PDB entry 6W7N | electron microscopy, 3.40 A resolution | chains A and O of the 15 polymer chains in the assembly

Chain A:
Molecule: 16S rRNA
From: Escherichia coli (strain K12)
Sequence (1542 nucleotides; numbered 1 to 1542; the number before each row is that of its first residue):
     1 AAAUUGAAGA GUUUGAUCAU GGCUCAGAUU GAACGCUGGC GGCAGGCCUA ACACAUGCAA
    61 GUCGAACGGU AACAGGAAGA AGCUUGCUUC UUUGCUGACG AGUGGCGGAC GGGUGAGUAA
   121 UGUCUGGGAA ACUGCCUGAU GGAGGGGGAU AACUACUGGA AACGGUAGCU AAUACCGCAU
   181 AACGUCGCAA GACCAAAGAG GGGGACCUUC GGGCCUCUUG CCAUCGGAUG UGCCCAGAUG
   241 GGAUUAGCUA GUAGGUGGGG UAACGGCUCA CCUAGGCGAC GAUCCCUAGC UGGUCUGAGA
   301 GGAUGACCAG CCACACUGGA ACUGAGACAC GGUCCAGACU CCUACGGGAG GCAGCAGUGG
   361 GGAAUAUUGC ACAAUGGGCG CAAGCCUGAU GCAGCCAUGC CGCGUGUAUG AAGAAGGCCU
   421 UCGGGUUGUA AAGUACUUUC AGCGGGGAGG AAGGGAGUAA AGUUAAUACC UUUGCUCAUU
   481 GACGUUACCC GCAGAAGAAG CACCGGCUAA CUCCGUGCCA GCAGCCGCGG UAAUACGGAG
   541 GGUGCAAGCG UUAAUCGGAA UUACUGGGCG UAAAGCGCAC GCAGGCGGUU UGUUAAGUCA
   601 GAUGUGAAAU CCCCGGGCUC AACCUGGGAA CUGCAUCUGA UACUGGCAAG CUUGAGUCUC
   661 GUAGAGGGGG GUAGAAUUCC AGGUGUAGCG GUGAAAUGCG UAGAGAUCUG GAGGAAUACC
   721 GGUGGCGAAG GCGGCCCCCU GGACGAAGAC UGACGCUCAG GUGCGAAAGC GUGGGGAGCA
   781 AACAGGAUUA GAUACCCUGG UAGUCCACGC CGUAAACGAU GUCGACUUGG AGGUUGUGCC
   841 CUUGAGGCGU GGCUUCCGGA GCUAACGCGU UAAGUCGACC GCCUGGGGAG UACGGCCGCA
   901 AGGUUAAAAC UCAAAUGAAU UGACGGGGGC CCGCACAAGC GGUGGAGCAU GUGGUUUAAU
   961 UCGAUGCAAC GCGAAGAACC UUACCUGGUC UUGACAUCCA CGGAAGUUUU CAGAGAUGAG
  1021 AAUGUGCCUU CGGGAACCGU GAGACAGGUG CUGCAUGGCU GUCGUCAGCU CGUGUUGUGA
  1081 AAUGUUGGGU UAAGUCCCGC AACGAGCGCA ACCCUUAUCC UUUGUUGCCA GCGGUCCGGC
  1141 CGGGAACUCA AAGGAGACUG CCAGUGAUAA ACUGGAGGAA GGUGGGGAUG ACGUCAAGUC
  1201 AUCAUGGCCC UUACGACCAG GGCUACACAC GUGCUACAAU GGCGCAUACA AAGAGAAGCG
  1261 ACCUCGCGAG AGCAAGCGGA CCUCAUAAAG UGCGUCGUAG UCCGGAUUGG AGUCUGCAAC
  1321 UCGACUCCAU GAAGUCGGAA UCGCUAGUAA UCGUGGAUCA GAAUGCCACG GUGAAUACGU
  1381 UCCCGGGCCU UGUACACACC GCCCGUCACA CCAUGGGAGU GGGUUGCAAA AGAAGUAGGU
  1441 AGCUUAACCU UCGGGAGGGC GCUUACCACU UUGUGAUUCA UGACUGGGGU GAAGUCGUAA
  1501 CAAGGUAACC GUAGGGGAAC CUGCGGUUGG AUCACCUCCU UA
Unresolved in the structure: 680-710, 783-799, 1397-1506, 1531-1542

Chain O:
Name: 30S ribosomal protein S15
From: Escherichia coli (strain K12)
UniProtKB: A0A4S5B232 (A0A4S5B232_ECOLI); residues 0-88 here correspond to UniProt positions 1-89 (UniProt number = residue number + 1)
Sequence (89 residues; row label = number of the first residue in the row; numbering starts at 0):
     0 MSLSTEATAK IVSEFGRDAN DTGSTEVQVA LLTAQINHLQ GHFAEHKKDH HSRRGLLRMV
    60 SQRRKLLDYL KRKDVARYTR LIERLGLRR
Unresolved in the structure: 0
Construct notes: conflict Arg79 (Gln80 in A0A4S5B232)

How chain A and chain O interact:
Residue-residue contacts (53; chain A residue first):
  C580(A) with Leu56(O), sugar contact; Ser60(O), phosphate contact
  G581(A) with Ser60(O), hydrogen bond to the phosphate; Lys64(O), salt bridge to the phosphate
  G656(A) with Gly22(O), base contact; Gln27(O), base contact; Gln61(O), hydrogen bond to the phosphate
  U657(A) with Thr21(O), base contact; Gly22(O), base contact; Gln27(O), sugar contact; Leu30(O), sugar contact
  C658(A) with Thr7(O), sugar contact; Thr21(O), sugar contact; Leu30(O), sugar contact
  U659(A) with Thr4(O), sugar contact
  G667(A) with His41(O), base contact; Asp48(O), hydrogen bond to the base; His50(O), sugar contact
  G668(A) with His45(O), sugar contact
  G669(A) with His45(O), sugar contact
  A729(A) with His50(O), base contact
  G730(A) with His50(O), hydrogen bond to the base
  C739(A) with His41(O), hydrogen bond to the sugar
  U740(A) with Ser1(O), hydrogen bond to the phosphate; His37(O), salt bridge to the phosphate; Leu38(O), phosphate contact; His41(O), sugar contact; Ser51(O), hydrogen bond to the sugar
  G741(A) with Ser1(O), hydrogen bond to the phosphate; Gln34(O), phosphate contact; Leu38(O), phosphate contact; Ser51(O), hydrogen bond to the sugar; Gly54(O), phosphate contact
  G742(A) with Met58(O), phosphate contact
  A749(A) with Asn19(O), sugar contact
  C750(A) with Asp20(O), sugar contact; Thr21(O), sugar contact; Gly22(O), hydrogen bond to the sugar; Ser23(O), hydrogen bond to the sugar
  U751(A) with Arg16(O), salt bridge to the phosphate; Gly22(O), sugar contact; Ser23(O), hydrogen bond to the sugar; Thr24(O), sugar contact; Tyr68(O), sugar contact
  G752(A) with Tyr68(O), sugar contact
  A753(A) with Tyr68(O), phosphate contact; Lys72(O), salt bridge to the phosphate
  C754(A) with Lys64(O), sugar contact; Leu65(O), sugar contact; Tyr68(O), sugar contact
  G755(A) with Lys64(O), phosphate contact
  C764(A) with His49(O), sugar contact
  G765(A) with His49(O), phosphate contact
Interface residues without a listed pair, chain A (27 interface residues in all): G666, A728, C756
Interface residues without a listed pair, chain O (32 interface residues in all): Lys47, Arg57

In short:
Chain A and chain O form an interface of 27 and 32 residues respectively, with 12 hydrogen bonds and 4 salt
bridges. Polar contacts include G667(A)-Asp48(O), G730(A)-His50(O) and C739(A)-His41(O).
Chain A is 16S rRNA and chain O is 30S ribosomal protein S15, both from Escherichia coli (strain K12); the
structure, 30S-Inactive-low-Mg2+ Class A, was determined by electron microscopy, deposited together with 6W6K,
6W77, 6W7M and 6W7W.
